PDB entry 7YV9 | electron microscopy, 4.78 A resolution (low resolution: residue-level contacts below are approximate; hydrogen-bond / salt-bridge calls are withheld) | chains H and L of the 16 polymer chains in the assembly

[Chain H]
Molecule: Unconventional myosin-Va
Source organism: Mus musculus
UniProt: D3YZ62 (D3YZ62_MOUSE); numbering as in UniProt (aligned over 1-1828)
Sequence (1828 residues; numbered 1 to 1828; the number before each row is that of its first residue):
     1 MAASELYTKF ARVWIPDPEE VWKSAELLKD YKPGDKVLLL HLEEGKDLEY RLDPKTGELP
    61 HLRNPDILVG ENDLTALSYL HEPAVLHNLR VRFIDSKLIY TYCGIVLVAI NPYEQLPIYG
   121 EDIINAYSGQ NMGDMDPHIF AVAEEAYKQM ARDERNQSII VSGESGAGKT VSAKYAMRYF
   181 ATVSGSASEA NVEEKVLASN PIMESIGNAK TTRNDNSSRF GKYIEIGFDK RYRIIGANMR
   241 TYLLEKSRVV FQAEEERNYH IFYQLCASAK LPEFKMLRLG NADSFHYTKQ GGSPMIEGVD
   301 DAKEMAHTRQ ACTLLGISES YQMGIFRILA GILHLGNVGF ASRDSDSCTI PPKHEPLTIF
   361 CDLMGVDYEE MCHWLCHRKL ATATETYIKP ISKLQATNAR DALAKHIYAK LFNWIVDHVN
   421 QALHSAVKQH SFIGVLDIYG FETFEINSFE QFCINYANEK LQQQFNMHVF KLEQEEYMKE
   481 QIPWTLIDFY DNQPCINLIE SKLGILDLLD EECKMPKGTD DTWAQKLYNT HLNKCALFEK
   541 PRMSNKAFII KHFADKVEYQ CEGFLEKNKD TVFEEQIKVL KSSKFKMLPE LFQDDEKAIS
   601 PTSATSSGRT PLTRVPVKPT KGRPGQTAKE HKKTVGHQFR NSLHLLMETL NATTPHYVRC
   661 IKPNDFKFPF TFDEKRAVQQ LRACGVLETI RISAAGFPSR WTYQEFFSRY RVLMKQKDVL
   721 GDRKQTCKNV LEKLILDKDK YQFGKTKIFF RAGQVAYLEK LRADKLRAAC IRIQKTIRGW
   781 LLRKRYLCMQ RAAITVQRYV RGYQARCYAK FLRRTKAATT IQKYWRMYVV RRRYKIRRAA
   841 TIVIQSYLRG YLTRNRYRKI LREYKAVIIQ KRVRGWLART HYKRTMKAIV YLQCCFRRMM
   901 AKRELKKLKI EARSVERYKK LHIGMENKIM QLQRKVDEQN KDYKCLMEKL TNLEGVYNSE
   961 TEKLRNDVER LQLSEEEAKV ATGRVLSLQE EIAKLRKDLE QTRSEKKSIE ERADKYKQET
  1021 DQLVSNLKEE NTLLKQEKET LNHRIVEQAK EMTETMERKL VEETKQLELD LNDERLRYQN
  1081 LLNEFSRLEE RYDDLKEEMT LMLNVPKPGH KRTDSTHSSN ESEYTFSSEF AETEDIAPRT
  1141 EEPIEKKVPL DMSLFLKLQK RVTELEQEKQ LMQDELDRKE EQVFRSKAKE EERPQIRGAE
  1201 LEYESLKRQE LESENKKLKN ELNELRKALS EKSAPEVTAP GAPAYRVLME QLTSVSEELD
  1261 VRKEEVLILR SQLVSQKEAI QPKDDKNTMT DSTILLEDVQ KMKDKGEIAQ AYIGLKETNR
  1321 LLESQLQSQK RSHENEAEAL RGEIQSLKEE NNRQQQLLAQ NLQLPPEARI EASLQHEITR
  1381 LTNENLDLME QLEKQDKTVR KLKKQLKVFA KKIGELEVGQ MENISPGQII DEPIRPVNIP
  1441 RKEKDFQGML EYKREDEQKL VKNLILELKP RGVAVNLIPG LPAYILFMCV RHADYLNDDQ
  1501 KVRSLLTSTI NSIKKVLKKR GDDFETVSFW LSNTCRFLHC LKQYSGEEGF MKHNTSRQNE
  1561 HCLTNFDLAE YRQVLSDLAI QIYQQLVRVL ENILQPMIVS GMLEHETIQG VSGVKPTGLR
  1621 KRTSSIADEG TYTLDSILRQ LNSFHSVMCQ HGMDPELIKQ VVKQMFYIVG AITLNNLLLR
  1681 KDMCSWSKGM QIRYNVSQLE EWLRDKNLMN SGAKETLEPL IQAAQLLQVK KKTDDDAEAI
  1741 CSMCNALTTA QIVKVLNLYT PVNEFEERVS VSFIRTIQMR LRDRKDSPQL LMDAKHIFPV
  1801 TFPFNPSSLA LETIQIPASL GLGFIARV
Unresolved in the structure: 1-3, 533-536, 597-630, 1103-1828
Reported in the primary citation:
  - mutagenesis - V1437F: increased binding to GTD
  - mutagenesis - V1437F: decreased catalytic activity
  - mutagenesis - E1089K, V1437Q: increased catalytic activity on Rab11a
  - mutagenesis - D134K/D136K, E926K, M930Q, W1686Q: increased catalytic activity

[Chain L]
Molecule: Calmodulin-1
Source organism: Mus musculus
UniProt: P0DP26 (CALM1_MOUSE); residue numbers follow UniProt; this construct covers 1-149
Sequence (149 residues; row label = number of the first residue in the row):
     1 MADQLTEEQI AEFKEAFSLF DKDGDGTITT KQLGTVMRSL GQNPTEAELQ DMINEVDADG
    61 NGTIDFPQFL TMMARKMKDT DSEEEIREAF RVFDKDGNGY ISAAQLRHVM TNLGEKLTDE
   121 EVDEMIREAD IDGDGQVNYE QFVQMMTAK
Unresolved in the structure: 1-5
Differences from the reference sequence: engineered mutation Gln32 (Glu in P0DP26), Gln68 (Glu in P0DP26), Gln105 (Glu in P0DP26), Gln141 (Glu in P0DP26)
Curated features (UniProtKB/Swiss-Prot):
  - binding site (Ca(2+)): Asp21, Asp23, Asp25, Thr27, Asp57, Asp59, Asn61, Thr63, Asp94, Asp96, Asn98, Tyr100, Asp130, Asp132, Asp134, Gln136
  - modified residue: Ala2 (N-acetylalanine), Lys22 (N6-acetyllysine), Thr45 (Phosphothreonine), Ser82 (Phosphoserine), Lys95 (N6-acetyllysine), Tyr100 (Phosphotyrosine), Ser102 (Phosphoserine), Thr111 (Phosphothreonine), Lys116 (N6,N6,N6-trimethyllysine), Tyr139 (Phosphotyrosine)
  - cross-link: Lys22 (Glycyl lysine isopeptide (Lys-Gly) (interchain with G-Cter in SUMO2))

[Interface between chain H and chain L]
Pairs across the interface (61):
  Arg837(H) - Val92(L)
  Arg837(H) - Phe93(L)
  Arg837(H) - Leu113(L)
  Arg838(H) - Leu113(L)
  Ala840(H) - Ala89(L)
  Ala840(H) - Phe93(L)
  Thr841(H) - Phe93(L)
  Thr841(H) - Val109(L)
  Thr841(H) - Met110(L)
  Thr841(H) - Leu113(L)
  Ile842(H) - Thr45(L)
  Ile842(H) - Gly114(L)
  Val843(H) - Thr45(L)
  Val843(H) - Asp81(L)
  Ile844(H) - Ile86(L)
  Ile844(H) - Ala89(L)
  Ile844(H) - Phe90(L)
  Ile844(H) - Phe93(L)
  Ile844(H) - Met110(L)
  Gln845(H) - Met110(L)
  Gln845(H) - Leu113(L)
  Gln845(H) - Glu115(L)
  Ser846(H) - Asn43(L)
  Ser846(H) - Pro44(L)
  Ser846(H) - Thr45(L)
  Tyr847(H) - Asn43(L)
  Tyr847(H) - Val143(L)
  Tyr847(H) - Met146(L)
  Tyr847(H) - Thr147(L)
  Leu848(H) - Met110(L)
  Leu848(H) - Met125(L)
  Leu848(H) - Phe142(L)
  Leu848(H) - Met146(L)
  Arg849(H) - Arg38(L)
  Arg849(H) - Glu115(L)
  Arg849(H) - Leu117(L)
  Arg849(H) - Glu121(L)
  Gly850(H) - Arg38(L)
  Tyr851(H) - Glu124(L)
  Tyr851(H) - Met125(L)
  Tyr851(H) - Glu128(L)
  Tyr851(H) - Met146(L)
  Tyr851(H) - Lys149(L)
  Thr853(H) - Arg38(L)
  Thr853(H) - Ser39(L)
  Arg854(H) - Arg38(L)
  Arg854(H) - Ser39(L)
  Arg854(H) - Gly41(L)
  Arg854(H) - Asn43(L)
  Arg854(H) - Met146(L)
  Arg854(H) - Thr147(L)
  Arg854(H) - Lys149(L)
  Arg856(H) - Thr35(L)
  Tyr857(H) - Glu15(L)
  Tyr857(H) - Ala16(L)
  Tyr857(H) - Phe20(L)
  Tyr857(H) - Ser39(L)
  Ile860(H) - Phe20(L)
  Leu861(H) - Glu15(L)
  Leu861(H) - Leu19(L)
  Tyr864(H) - Leu19(L)
Interface residues without a listed pair, chain H (23 interface residues in all): Tyr834, Leu852
Interface residues without a listed pair, chain L (39 interface residues in all): Glu12, Gln42, Glu46, Glu85, Lys116, Gln144, Ala148

[Overview]
Chain H and chain L form an interface of 23 and 39 residues respectively. UniProt lists 16 Ca2+-binding
residues on chain L. The paper reports that D134K/D136K, E926K and M930Q of chain H, among others, increase
catalytic activity; E1089K and V1437Q of chain H increase catalytic activity on Rab11a; 7 substitutions were
tested in all.
Here chain H is Unconventional myosin-Va and chain L is Calmodulin-1, both from Mus musculus. Entry 7YV9
(Cryo-EM structure of full-length Myosin Va in the autoinhibited state) was determined by electron microscopy.
